Entry 2E4M (X-ray diffraction, 1.85 A resolution); this record covers chains A and B of the 3 polymer chains in the assembly.

== Chain A (and B) ==
Protein: Main hemagglutinin component
From: Clostridium botulinum
Notes: chain B of this document is another copy of the same molecule, construct and numbering; everything in this record applies to it too
Reference sequence: P46084 (HA33_CLOBO); residues 2-286 here correspond to UniProt positions 1-285 (UniProt number = residue number - 1)
Chain sequence (286 residues; row label = number of the first residue in the row):
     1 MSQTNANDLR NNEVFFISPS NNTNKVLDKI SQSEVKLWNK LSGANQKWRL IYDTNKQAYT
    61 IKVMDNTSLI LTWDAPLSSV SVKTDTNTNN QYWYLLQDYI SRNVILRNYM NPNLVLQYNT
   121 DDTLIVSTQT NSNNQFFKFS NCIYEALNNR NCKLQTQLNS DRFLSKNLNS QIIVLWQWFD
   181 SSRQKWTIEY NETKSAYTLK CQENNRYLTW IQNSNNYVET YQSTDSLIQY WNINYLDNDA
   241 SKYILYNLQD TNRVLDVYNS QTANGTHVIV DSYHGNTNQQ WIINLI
Unresolved in the structure: 1
Sequence notes: initiating methionine (1)

== How chain A and chain B interact ==
Residue-residue contacts (52; chain A residue first):
  Asp-8(A) / Tyr-99(B)
  Leu-9(A) / Tyr-99(B)
  Arg-10(A) / Tyr-99(B)
  Tyr-52(A) / Asp-98(B)  hydrogen bond
  Tyr-52(A) / Ile-100(B)  hydrophobic
  Tyr-52(A) / Ser-101(B)
  Gln-57(A) / Asp-98(B)
  Gln-57(A) / Ser-101(B)
  Gln-57(A) / Asn-103(B)
  Gln-57(A) / Phe-136(B)
  Tyr-59(A) / Asp-98(B)
  Tyr-59(A) / Tyr-99(B)
  Tyr-94(A) / Asn-131(B)  hydrogen bond
  Leu-95(A) / Gln-97(B)
  Leu-95(A) / Asp-98(B)
  Leu-96(A) / Leu-96(B)  hydrophobic
  Leu-96(A) / Gln-97(B)
  Leu-96(A) / Asp-98(B)
  Leu-96(A) / Ile-105(B)  hydrophobic
  Gln-97(A) / Leu-95(B)
  Gln-97(A) / Leu-96(B)
  Gln-97(A) / Gln-97(B)  hydrogen bond (backbone-backbone)
  Asp-98(A) / Tyr-52(B)  hydrogen bond
  Asp-98(A) / Gln-57(B)
  Asp-98(A) / Tyr-59(B)
  Asp-98(A) / Leu-95(B)
  Asp-98(A) / Leu-96(B)
  Tyr-99(A) / Asp-8(B)
  Tyr-99(A) / Leu-9(B)
  Tyr-99(A) / Arg-10(B)
  Ile-100(A) / Tyr-52(B)  hydrophobic
  Ser-101(A) / Tyr-52(B)
  Ser-101(A) / Gln-57(B)
  Asn-103(A) / Gln-57(B)  hydrogen bond
  Ile-105(A) / Leu-96(B)  hydrophobic
  Arg-107(A) / Ile-105(B)
  Arg-107(A) / Gln-129(B)
  Tyr-109(A) / Asn-131(B)  hydrogen bond (backbone-side chain)
  Pro-112(A) / Gln-129(B)  hydrogen bond (backbone-side chain)
  Pro-112(A) / Thr-130(B)
  Pro-112(A) / Asn-131(B)
  Asn-113(A) / Thr-128(B)
  Asn-113(A) / Gln-129(B)  hydrogen bond (side chain-backbone)
  Gln-129(A) / Arg-107(B)  hydrogen bond
  Gln-129(A) / Pro-112(B)
  Gln-129(A) / Asn-113(B)  hydrogen bond (backbone-side chain)
  Gln-129(A) / Gln-129(B)  hydrogen bond
  Thr-130(A) / Pro-112(B)
  Asn-131(A) / Tyr-94(B)  hydrogen bond
  Asn-131(A) / Tyr-109(B)  hydrogen bond (side chain-backbone)
  Asn-131(A) / Pro-112(B)
  Phe-136(A) / Gln-57(B)
Interface residues without a listed pair, chain A (26 interface residues in all): Asn-11, Thr-128
Interface residues without a listed pair, chain B (27 interface residues in all): Asn-11, Met-110

== Overview ==
26 residues of chain A face 27 of chain B across their interface; the contacts include 13 hydrogen bonds.
Among the polar pairs are Tyr-52(A)/Asp-98(B), Tyr-94(A)/Asn-131(B) and Asn-103(A)/Gln-57(B).
Chain A and chain B are both Main hemagglutinin component (Clostridium botulinum); the structure, Crystal
structure of hemagglutinin subcomponent complex (HA-33/HA-17) from Clostridium botulinum serotype D strain
4947, was determined by X-ray diffraction.
